8CWZ - chains A and B; structure by X-ray diffraction, 5.53 A resolution (low resolution: residue-level contacts below are approximate; hydrogen-bond / salt-bridge calls are withheld).

# Chain A
Protein: I432-1-X3 Chain A
From: synthetic construct
Sequence (148 residues; each row starts with the number of its first residue; numbers below 1 keep their minus sign (Met-8 is residue -8)):
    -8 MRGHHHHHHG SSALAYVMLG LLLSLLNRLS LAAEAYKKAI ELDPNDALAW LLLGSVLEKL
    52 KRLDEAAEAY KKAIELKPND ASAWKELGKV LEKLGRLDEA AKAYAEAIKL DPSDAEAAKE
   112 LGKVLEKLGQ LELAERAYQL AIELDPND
Unresolved in the structure: -8 to 2, 138-139

# Chain B
Protein: I432-1-X3 Chain B
From: synthetic construct
Sequence (216 residues; numbered -12 to 203; the number before each row is that of its first residue; numbers below 1 keep their minus sign (Met-12 is residue -12)):
   -12 MRGHHHHHHG SSKMEELFKK HKIVAVLRAN SVEEAKEKAL AVFRGGVHLI EITFTVPDAD
    48 TVIKELSFLK EKGAIIGAGT VTDKRQCKKA VESGAEFIVS PHLDPEISEF CKMEGVFYMP
   108 GVMTPTELVK AMKLGHTILK LFPGEVVGPQ FVKAMKGPFP NVKFVPTGGV NDQNVCEWFK
   168 AGVLAVGVGS ALVKGTPEQV EMLAVLFVAK IAGCTE
Unresolved in the structure: -12 to -1, 203
Cystine bridges: Cys163-Cys201

# Interface between chain A and chain B
Residue-residue contacts (20):
  Ile99(A) - Ala196(B)
  Lys100(A) - Arg31(B)
  Lys100(A) - Glu188(B)
  Lys100(A) - Val192(B)
  Leu116(A) - Met189(B)
  Gln121(A) - Gln186(B)
  Glu123(A) - Leu190(B)
  Leu124(A) - Gln186(B)
  Leu124(A) - Met189(B)
  Arg127(A) - Asp159(B)
  Arg127(A) - Ala178(B)
  Arg127(A) - Leu190(B)
  Arg127(A) - Leu193(B)
  Arg127(A) - Phe194(B)
  Ala128(A) - Leu193(B)
  Gln130(A) - Gln160(B)
  Leu131(A) - Ala196(B)
  Leu131(A) - Lys197(B)
  Glu134(A) - Lys197(B)
  Glu134(A) - Thr202(B)
Other interface residues (no listed pair), chain A (12 interface residues in all): Pro103
Other interface residues (no listed pair), chain B (16 interface residues in all): Gly32, Ala199

# Summary
Chain A and chain B form an interface of 12 and 16 residues respectively.
Here chain A is I432-1-X3 Chain A and chain B is I432-1-X3 Chain B, both from synthetic construct. Entry 8CWZ
(Accurate computational design of genetically encoded 3D protein crystals) was determined by X-ray
diffraction, deposited together with 8CUS, 8CUT, 8CUU, 8CUV, 8CUW, 8CWS and 3 further entries.
